PDB entry 7EXC | X-ray diffraction, 2.39 A resolution | chains A and F of the 6 polymer chains in the assembly

# Chain A
Molecule: Tubulin alpha-1B chain
Source organism: Sus scrofa
Reference sequence: Q2XVP4 (TBA1B_PIG); residues 1-451 here = UniProt positions 1-451
Chain sequence (451 residues; each row starts with the number of its first residue):
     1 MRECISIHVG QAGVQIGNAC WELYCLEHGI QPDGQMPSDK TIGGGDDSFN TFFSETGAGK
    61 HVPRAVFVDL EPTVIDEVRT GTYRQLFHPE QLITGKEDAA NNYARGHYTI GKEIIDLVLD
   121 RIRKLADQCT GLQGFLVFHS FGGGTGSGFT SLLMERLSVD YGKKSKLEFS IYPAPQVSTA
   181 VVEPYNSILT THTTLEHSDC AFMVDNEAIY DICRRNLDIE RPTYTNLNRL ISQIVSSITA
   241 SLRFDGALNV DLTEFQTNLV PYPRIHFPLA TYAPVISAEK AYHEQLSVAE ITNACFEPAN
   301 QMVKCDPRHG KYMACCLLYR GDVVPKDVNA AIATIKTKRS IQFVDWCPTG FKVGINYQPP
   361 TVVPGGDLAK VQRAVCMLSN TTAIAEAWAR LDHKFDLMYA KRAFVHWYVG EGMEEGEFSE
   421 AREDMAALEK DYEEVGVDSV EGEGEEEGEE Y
Not modelled in the structure: 438-451
Bound ions: Ca2+: Asp-39, Thr-41, Asp-47, Asn-50, Glu-55
Small-molecule neighbours: GTP (guanosine-5'-triphosphate): Gly-10, Gln-11, Ala-12, Gln-15, Ile-16, Asp-69, Asp-98, Ala-99, Ala-100, Asn-101, Ser-140, Gly-142, Gly-143, Gly-144, Thr-145, Gly-146, Ile-171, Pro-173, Val-177, Ser-178, Glu-183, Asn-206, Tyr-224, Leu-227, Asn-228, Ile-231
UniProt features mapped onto this chain:
  - motif: Met-1 to Cys-4 (MREC motif)
  - active site: Glu-254
  - binding site (GTP): Gly-10, Gln-11, Ala-12, Gln-15, Glu-71, Ala-99, Ser-140, Gly-143, Gly-144, Thr-145, Gly-146, Thr-179, Glu-183, Asn-206, Tyr-224, Asn-228, Leu-252
  - binding site (Mg(2+)): Glu-71
  - site: Tyr-451 (Involved in polymerization)
  - modified residue: Lys-40 (N6,N6,N6-trimethyllysine), Ser-48 (Phosphoserine), Ser-232 (Phosphoserine), Tyr-282 (3'-nitrotyrosine), Arg-339 (Omega-N-methylarginine), Ser-439 (Phosphoserine), Glu-443 (5-glutamyl polyglutamate), Glu-445 (5-glutamyl polyglutamate), Tyr-451 (3'-nitrotyrosine)
  - cross-link (Glycyl lysine isopeptide (Lys-Gly)): Lys-326 (interchain with G-Cter in ubiquitin), Lys-370 (interchain with G-Cter in ubiquitin)

# Chain F
Molecule: Tubulin tyrosine ligase
Source organism: Gallus gallus
Reference sequence: E1BQ43 (E1BQ43_CHICK); numbering as in UniProt (aligned over 1-378)
Chain sequence (384 residues; each row starts with the number of its first residue):
     1 MYTFVVRDEN SSVYAEVSRL LLATGQWKRL RKDNPRFNLM LGERNRLPFG RLGHEPGLVQ
    61 LVNYYRGADK LCRKASLVKL IKTSPELSES CTWFPESYVI YPTNLKTPVA PAQNGIRHLI
   121 NNTRTDEREV FLAAYNRRRE GREGNVWIAK SSAGAKGEGI LISSEASELL DFIDEQGQVH
   181 VIQKYLEKPL LLEPGHRKFD IRSWVLVDHL YNIYLYREGV LRTSSEPYNS ANFQDKTCHL
   241 TNHCIQKEYS KNYGRYEEGN EMFFEEFNQY LMDALNTTLE NSILLQIKHI IRSCLMCIEP
   301 AISTKHLHYQ SFQLFGFDFM VDEELKVWLI EVNGAPACAQ KLYAELCQGI VDVAISSVFP
   361 LADTGQKTSQ PTSIFIKLHH HHHH
Not modelled in the structure: 104-125, 150-160, 248-251, 363-371
Construct notes: expression tag (379-384)
Small-molecule neighbours: AMP-PCP (ACP; phosphomethylphosphonic acid adenylate ester): Lys-74, Pro-95, Ile-148, Gln-183, Lys-184, Tyr-185, Leu-186, Lys-198, Asp-200, Arg-202, Arg-222, His-239, Leu-240, Thr-241, Asn-242, Asp-318, Met-320, Ile-330, Glu-331, Asn-333

# Chain A / chain F interface
Contacting residue pairs - 22 pairs, chain A then chain F:
  Gln-176(A) with Pro-56(F)
  Glu-207(A) with His-54(F), salt bridge
  Glu-297(A) with His-306(F)
  Pro-298(A) with Leu-307(F), hydrophobic
  Lys-304(A) with His-54(F)
  Asp-306(A) with Arg-66(F); Leu-307(F)
  Arg-308(A) with Pro-300(F), hydrogen bond (side chain-backbone); Ala-301(F), hydrogen bond (side chain-backbone); Ile-302(F); Ser-303(F), hydrogen bond (side chain-backbone)
  His-309(A) with Arg-66(F), hydrogen bond (side chain-backbone); Gly-67(F); Ala-301(F), hydrogen bond (side chain-backbone)
  Lys-338(A) with Pro-300(F)
  Ser-340(A) with Ala-301(F)
  Glu-386(A) with Gly-50(F); Arg-66(F), salt bridge
  Arg-390(A) with Gly-50(F); His-54(F)
  His-393(A) with Arg-51(F)
  Glu-433(A) with Arg-46(F), salt bridge
Also at the interface, not in a pair above, chain A (18 interface residues in all): Cys-305, Gln-342, Ala-389, Lys-430
Also at the interface, not in a pair above, chain F (15 interface residues in all): Lys-70, His-308

# In short
18 residues of chain A and 15 residues of chain F are in contact, with 5 hydrogen bonds and 3 salt bridges.
Among the polar pairs are Glu-207(A)/His-54(F), Glu-386(A)/Arg-66(F) and Glu-433(A)/Arg-46(F). Chain A binds
GTP. Ligands of chain F: AMP-PCP.
Here chain A is Tubulin alpha-1B chain (Sus scrofa) and chain F is Tubulin tyrosine ligase (Gallus gallus).
Entry 7EXC (Crystal structure of T2R-TTL-1129A2 complex) was determined by X-ray diffraction.
